3IEP - chain A; structure by X-ray diffraction, 2.10 A resolution.

Chain A:
Molecule: Luciferin 4-monooxygenase
Source organism: Photinus pyralis
Notes: EC 1.13.12.7
UniProtKB: P08659 (LUCI_PHOPY); numbering as in UniProt (aligned over 1-550)
Amino-acid sequence (551 residues; numbered 1 to 551; the number before each row is that of its first residue):
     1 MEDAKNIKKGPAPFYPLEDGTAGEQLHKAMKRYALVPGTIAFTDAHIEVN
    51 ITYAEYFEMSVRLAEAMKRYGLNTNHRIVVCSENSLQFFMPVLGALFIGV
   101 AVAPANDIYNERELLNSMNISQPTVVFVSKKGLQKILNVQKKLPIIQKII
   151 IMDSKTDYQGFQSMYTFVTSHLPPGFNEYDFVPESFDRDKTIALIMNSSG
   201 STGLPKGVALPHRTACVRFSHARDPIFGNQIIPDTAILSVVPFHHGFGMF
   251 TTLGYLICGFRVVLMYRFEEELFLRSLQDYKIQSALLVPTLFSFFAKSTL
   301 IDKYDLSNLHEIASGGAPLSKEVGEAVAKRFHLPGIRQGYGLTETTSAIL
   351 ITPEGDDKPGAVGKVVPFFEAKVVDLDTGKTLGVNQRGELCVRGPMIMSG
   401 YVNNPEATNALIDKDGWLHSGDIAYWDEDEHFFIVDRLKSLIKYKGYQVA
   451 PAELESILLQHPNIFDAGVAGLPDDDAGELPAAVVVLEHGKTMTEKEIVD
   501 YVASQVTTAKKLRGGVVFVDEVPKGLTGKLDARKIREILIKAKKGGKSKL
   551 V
Unresolved in the structure: 1-2, 200-203, 357, 436-551
Construct notes: expression tag (551)
Swiss-Prot annotation at these positions:
  - motif: Ser548 to Leu550 (Microbody targeting signal)

In short:
Chain A is Luciferin 4-monooxygenase (Photinus pyralis); the structure, Firefly luciferase apo structure (P41
form), was determined by X-ray diffraction together with 3IER and 3IES from the same study.
